5DNN - chains C and J of the 10 polymer chains in the assembly; structure by X-ray diffraction, 2.80 A resolution.

[Chain C]
Name: Histone H2A
Source organism: Xenopus laevis
UniProtKB: Q6AZJ8 (Q6AZJ8_XENLA); aligned to UniProt positions 2-129 over residues 1-128 (the alignment contains insertions or deletions, so no single offset holds)
Sequence (128 residues; numbered 1 to 128; the number before each row is that of its first residue):
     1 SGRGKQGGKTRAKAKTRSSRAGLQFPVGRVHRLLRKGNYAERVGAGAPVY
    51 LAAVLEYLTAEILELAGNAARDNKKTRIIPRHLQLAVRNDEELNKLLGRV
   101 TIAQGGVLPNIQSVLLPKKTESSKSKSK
Not modelled in the structure: 1-13, 120-128

[Chain J]
Molecule: 145-nt DNA strand
Sequence (145 nucleotides; numbered -72 to 72; the number before each row is that of its first residue; numbers below 1 keep their minus sign (DA-72 is residue -72)):
   -72 ATCAATATCCACCTGCAGATACTACCAAAAGTGTATTTGGAAACTGCTCC
   -22 ATCAAAAGGCATGTTCAGCTGATTCAGCTGAACATGCCTTTTGATGGAGC
    28 AGTTTCCAAATACACTTTTGGTAGTATCTGCAGGTGGATATTGAT

[How chain C and chain J interact]
Residue-residue contacts (13; chain C residue first):
  Arg29(C) - DG47(J)  hydrogen bond to the phosphate
  Arg29(C) - DG48(J)  salt bridge to the phosphate
  Arg35(C) - DT38(J)  salt bridge to the phosphate
  Arg42(C) - DA37(J)  hydrogen bond to the sugar
  Arg42(C) - DT38(J)  phosphate contact
  Val43(C) - DT38(J)  hydrogen bond to the phosphate
  Gly44(C) - DA37(J)  phosphate contact
  Ala45(C) - DA37(J)  hydrogen bond to the phosphate
  Lys75(C) - DC58(J)  phosphate contact
  Lys75(C) - DA59(J)  phosphate contact
  Thr76(C) - DC58(J)  hydrogen bond to the phosphate
  Arg77(C) - DG57(J)  hydrogen bond to the sugar
  Arg77(C) - DC58(J)  hydrogen bond to the phosphate
Interface residues without a listed pair, chain C (12 interface residues in all): Ala14, Glu41, Lys74
Interface residues without a listed pair, chain J (8 interface residues in all): DT45

[Overview]
12 residues of chain C and 8 residues of chain J are in contact; the contacts include 7 hydrogen bonds and 2
salt bridges. Polar contacts include Arg42(C)-DA37(J), Arg77(C)-DG57(J) and Arg29(C)-DG47(J).
Here chain C is Histone H2A (Xenopus laevis) and chain J is a 145-nt DNA strand. Entry 5DNN (Nucleosome core
particle containing adducts of gold(I)-triethylphosphane and ruthenium(II)-toluene PTA complexes) was
determined by X-ray diffraction, deposited together with 5DNM.
